Entry 3VTN (X-ray diffraction, 1.75 A resolution); this record covers chain A.

[Chain A]
Molecule: Protein gp45
From: Enterobacteria phage Mu
UniProtKB: Q9T1V4 (VG45_BPMU); numbering as in UniProt (aligned over 100-197)
Chain sequence (101 residues; each row starts with the number of its first residue):
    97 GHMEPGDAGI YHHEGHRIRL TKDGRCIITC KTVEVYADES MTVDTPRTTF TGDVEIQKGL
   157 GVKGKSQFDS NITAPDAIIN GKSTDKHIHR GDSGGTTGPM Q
Unresolved in the structure: 97-112, 184-197
Sequence notes: expression tag (97-99)
Bound ions: Fe ion near His183 (its only coordinating residue here)
Curated features (UniProtKB/Swiss-Prot):
  - binding site (Fe cation): His183, His185
  - binding site (Ca(2+)): Asp188, Ser189
  - binding site (chloride): Asp188
  - mutagenesis: Asp188 (D188A: Loss of membrane-binding ability)

[Summary]
Curated annotation (UniProt) lists Fe cation-binding residues His183 and His185, Ca2+-binding residues Asp188
and Ser189, chloride-binding residue Asp188 and one mutagenesis site.
Chain A is Protein gp45 (Enterobacteria phage Mu); the structure, The crystal structure of the C-terminal
domain of Mu phage central spike - Pt derivative for ..., was determined by X-ray diffraction together with
3VTO from the same study.
